Entry 7PAR (electron microscopy, 8.20 A resolution (very low resolution: no residue pairs are listed; an interface is given only as per-side residue counts)); this record covers chains r and 3 of the 56 polymer chains in the assembly.

== Chain r ==
Protein: 50S ribosomal protein L22
Organism: Mycoplasma pneumoniae M129
UniProt: P75575 (RL22_MYCPN); residue numbers follow UniProt; this construct covers 1-159
Sequence (159 residues; numbered 1 to 159; the number before each row is that of its first residue):
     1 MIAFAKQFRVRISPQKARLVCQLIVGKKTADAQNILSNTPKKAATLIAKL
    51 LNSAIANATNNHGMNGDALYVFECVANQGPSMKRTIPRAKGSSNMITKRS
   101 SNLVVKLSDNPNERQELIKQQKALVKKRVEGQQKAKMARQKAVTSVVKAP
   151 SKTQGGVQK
Disordered / not traced: 140-159
Cystine bridges: Cys21-Cys74

== Chain 3 ==
Molecule: 23S ribosomal RNA
Organism: Mycoplasma pneumoniae M129
Sequence (2907 nucleotides; numbered 1 to 2907; the number before each row is that of its first residue):
     1 UACAAUAAGUUACUAAGGGCUUAUGGUGGAUGCCUUGGCACUAAUAGGCG
    51 AUGAAGGACGUGUUAACCUGCGAUAAGCUUCGGGUAGGUGGUAAGAACCU
   101 CAGAUCCGGAGAUUUCCGAAUGGAGCAAUCCGGUAGUUGGAAACAGCUAU
   151 CAUUAAUUGAUGAAUAAAUAGUCAAUUAAAGCAAUACGUGGUGAAGUGAA
   201 ACAUCUCAGUAGCCACAGGAAAAGAAAACGAAUGUGAUUCCGUGUGUAGU
   251 GGCGAGCGAAAGCGGAACAGGCCAAACUUAUCAUUAGAUAGGGGUUGUAG
   301 GGCUUGCAAUGUGGACUUGAAAACGAUAGAAGAAGCUGUUGGAAAGCAGC
   351 GCGCAAAAGGGUGAUAGCCCCGUAUUUGAAAUUGUUUUCAUACCUAGCGA
   401 GAUCCCUGAGUAGCUCGGAAAACGUUAUUUUGAGUGAAUCUGCCCAGACC
   451 AUUGGGUAAGCCUAAAUACUAAUUAGUGACCGAUAGCGAAACAGUACCGU
   501 GAGGGAAAGGUGAAAAGAACCCAGAGAUGGGAGUGAAAUAGAUUCUGAAA
   551 CCAUAUGCCUACAACGUGUCAGAGCACAUUAAUGUGUGAUGGCGUGCGUU
   601 UUGAAGUAUGAGCCGGCGAGUUAUGAUAGCAAGCGUUAGUUAACCAGGAG
   651 AUGGGGAGCUGUAGCGAAAGCGAGUUUUAAAAGAGCGUUUGUUUGUUAUU
   701 AUAGACCCGAAACGGGUUGAGCUAGUCAUGAGCAGGUUGAAGGUUGAGUA
   751 ACAUCAACUGGAGGACCGAACCGACUCUCGUUGAAACGAUAGCGGAUGAC
   801 UUGUGAUUAGGGGUGAAAUUCCAAUCGAAAUCCGUGAUAGCUGGUUCUCG
   851 UCGAAAUAGCUUUAAGGCUAGCGUGAGAUCACAAAUAAGUGGAGGUAAAG
   901 CUACUGAAUGUAUGAUGGCGCCACCUAGGCGUACUGAAUACAAUUAAACU
   951 CUGAAUGCCAUUUAUUUUAUUCUCGCAGUCAGACAGUGGGGGAUAAGCUU
  1001 CAUUGUCAAGAGGGGAAGAGCCCAGAUCAUUAAAUAAGGUCCCCAAAAUA
  1051 UACUAAGUGGAAAAGGAUGUGAAAGUGCUAAAACAGCAAGGAUGUUGGCU
  1101 UAGAAGCAGCCAUCGUUUAAAGAGUGCGUAACAGCUCACUUGUCGAGUGU
  1151 UUUUGCGCCGAAGAUGUAACGGGGCUAAGUAUAUUACCGAAUUUAUGGAU
  1201 AAGAUUUAUAUCUUGUGGUAGACGAGCGUUGUAUUGGAGUUGAAGUCAAA
  1251 GCGUGAGCAUUGGUGGAUCCAAUACAAGUGAGAAUGCCGGCAUGAGUAAC
  1301 GCUUGGGAGUGAGAAUCUCCCAAACCGAUUGACUAAGGUUUCCUGGACCA
  1351 GGGUCGUCCUUCCAGGGUUAGUCUGGACCUAAGCUGAGGCUGAAAAGCGU
  1401 AGGCGAUGGACAACAGGUUAAUAUUCCUGUACUUACAGUUAGACUGAUGG
  1451 AGUGACAAAGAAGGUUUUCCACCCCCAUAAUUGGAUUUGGGGAUAAAUCA
  1501 UAAGGUGGUACAAUAGGCAAAUCCGUUGUGCAUAACAUUGAGUGAUGAUG
  1551 UCGAGUGAAUGAGUGAUCAAGUAGCGAAGGUGGUAUUAAUCAUGCUUUCA
  1601 AGAAAAGCUUCUAGGGUUAAUCUAGCUGUAACCAGUACCGAGAACGAACA
  1651 CACGUAGUCAAGGAGAGGAUCCUAAGGUUAGCGAGUGAACUAUAGCCAAG
  1701 GAACUCUGCAAAUUAACCCCGUAAGUUAGCGAGAAGGGGUGCUUAUGUAA
  1751 AAGUAAGCCGCAGUGAAGAACGAGGGGGGACUGUUUAACUAAAACACAAC
  1801 UCUAUGCCAAACCGUAAGGUGAUGUAUAUGGGGUGACACCUGCCCAGUGC
  1851 UGGAAGGUUAAAGAAGGAGGUUAGCGCAAGCGAAGCUUUUAACUGAAGCC
  1901 CCAGUGAACGGCGGCCGUAACUAUAACGGUCCUAAGGUAGCGAAAUUCCU
  1951 AGUCGGGUAAAUUCCGUCCCGCUUGAAUGGUGUAACCAUCUCUUGACUGU
  2001 CUCGGCUAUAGACUCGGUGAAAUCCAGGUACGGGUGAAGACACCCGUUAG
  2051 GCGCAACGGGACGGAAAGACCCCGUGAAGCUUUACUGUAGCUUAAUAUUG
  2101 AUCAGGACAUUAUCAUGUAGAGAAUAGGUAGGAGCAAUCGAUGCAAGUUC
  2151 GCUAGGACUUGUUGAUGCGAAAGGUGGAAUACUACCCUUGGUUGUGUGCU
  2201 GUUCUAAUUGGUAACUGUUAUCCAGUUUCAAGACAGUGUUAGGUGGGCAG
  2251 UUUGACUGGGGCGGUCGCCUCCUAAAAGGUAACGGAGGCGUACAAAGGUA
  2301 CCUUCAGUACGGUUGGAAAUCGUAUGUAGAGUGUAAUGGUGUAAGGGUGC
  2351 UUGACUGUGAGACAUACAGGUCGAACAGGUGAGAAAUCAGGUCAUAGUGA
  2401 UCCGGUGGUCCAGUAUGGAAUGGCCAUCGCUCAACGGAUAAAAGCUACUC
  2451 CGGGGAUAACAGGCUGAUACUGCCCAAGAGUUCAUAUCGACGGCAGUGUU
  2501 UGGCACCUCGAUGUCGACUCAUCUCAUCCUCGAGCUGAAGCAGGUUCGAA
  2551 GGGUUCGGCUGUUCGCCGAUUAAAGAGAUACGUGAGUUGGGUUCAAACCG
  2601 UCGUGAGACAGGUUGGUCCCUAUCUAUUGUGCCCGUAGGAAGAUUGAAGA
  2651 GUGUUGCUUCUAGUACGAGAGGACCGAAGCGAGGACACCUCUUAUGCUCC
  2701 AGUUGUAGCGCCAGCUGCACCGCUGGGUAGUAACGUGUCUAUUAGAUAAA
  2751 CGCUGAAAGCAUCUAAGUGUGAAACUAUCUCAAAGAUUAAUCUUCCCAUU
  2801 UCGCAAGAAAGUAAGAGCCGUCAAAGACGAUGACGUUGAUAGGUUACAGG
  2851 UGUAAGCAUAGUGAUAUGUUGAGCUGAGUAAUACUAAUUGCUCGAGGACU
  2901 UAUUGGA
Disordered / not traced: 1-7, 923-927, 1560-1569, 2901-2907

== How chain r and chain 3 interact ==
At this resolution (8 A) residue pairs are not listed: 59 residues of chain r and 58 of chain 3 lie at the interface.

== In short ==
Chain r and chain 3 form an interface of 59 and 58 residues respectively.
Chain r is 50S ribosomal protein L22 and chain 3 is 23S ribosomal RNA, both from Mycoplasma pneumoniae M129;
the structure, 70S ribosome with EF-G, ap/P- and pe/E-site tRNAs in Mycoplasma pneumoniae cells, was
determined by electron microscopy (same publication as 7OOC, 7OOD, 7P6Z, 7PAH, 7PAI, 7PAJ and 23 further
entries).
